Entry 7I9N (X-ray diffraction, 1.72 A resolution); this record covers chains A and B.

[Chain A]
Molecule: Serine protease subunit NS2B
From: Zika virus
UniProt: Q32ZE1 (POLG_ZIKV); residues 46-89 here correspond to UniProt positions 1414-1457 (UniProt number = residue number + 1368)
Amino-acid sequence (46 residues; row label = number of the first residue in the row):
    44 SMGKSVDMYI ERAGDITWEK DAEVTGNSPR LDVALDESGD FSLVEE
Not modelled in the structure: 44-49, 89
Differences from the reference sequence: expression tag (44-45)

[Chain B]
Molecule: Serine protease NS3
From: Zika virus
Notes: EC 3.4.21.91, 3.6.1.15, 3.6.4.13
UniProt: Q32ZE1 (POLG_ZIKV); residues 11-177 here correspond to UniProt positions 1509-1675 (UniProt number = residue number + 1498)
Amino-acid sequence (168 residues; each row starts with the number of its first residue):
    10 MKEVKKGETT DGVYRVMTRR LLGSTQVGVG VMQEGVFHTM WHVTKGAALR SGEGRLDPYW
    70 GDVKQDLVSY CGPWKLDAAW DGLSEVQLLA VPPGERAKNI QTLPGIFKTK DGDIGAVALD
   130 YPAGTSGSPI LDKCGRVIGL YGNGVVIKNG SYVSAITQGK REEETPVE
Not modelled in the structure: 10-15, 172-177
Differences from the reference sequence: initiating methionine (10); conflict K107 (Arg1605 in Q32ZE1)
Small-molecule neighbours: A1B85 ((4S)-N-[3-(aminomethyl)phenyl]-2-[(pyrrolidin-1-yl)methyl]imidazo[1,2-a]pyridine-8-carboxamide): H51, D75, D129, Y130, P131, A132, S135, Y150, G151, N152, Y161
Swiss-Prot annotation at these positions:
  - active site (Charge relay system): H51, D75, S135

[Interface between chain A and chain B]
Residue-residue contacts - 92 pairs, chain A then chain B:
  M51(A) - M26(B)
  M51(A) - V52(B)
  M51(A) - T53(B)
  M51(A) - L58(B)  hydrophobic
  M51(A) - R59(B)  hydrogen bond (backbone-backbone)
  Y52(A) - R24(B)
  Y52(A) - V25(B)
  Y52(A) - M26(B)  hydrogen bond (backbone-backbone)
  Y52(A) - R28(B)  hydrogen bond
  Y52(A) - S33(B)  hydrogen bond
  Y52(A) - R59(B)
  I53(A) - Y23(B)  hydrophobic
  I53(A) - R24(B)
  I53(A) - M41(B)  hydrophobic
  I53(A) - F46(B)  hydrophobic
  I53(A) - R59(B)  hydrogen bond (backbone-backbone)
  I53(A) - S60(B)
  I53(A) - L65(B)  hydrophobic
  E54(A) - Y23(B)
  E54(A) - R24(B)  hydrogen bond (backbone-backbone)
  R55(A) - E17(B)
  R55(A) - D20(B)  hydrogen bond (side chain-backbone)
  R55(A) - V22(B)
  R55(A) - Y23(B)
  A56(A) - V22(B)  hydrogen bond (backbone-backbone)
  A56(A) - V100(B)  hydrophobic
  A56(A) - A106(B)
  G57(A) - G21(B)
  G57(A) - V22(B)  hydrogen bond (backbone-backbone)
  D58(A) - L98(B)
  I59(A) - G21(B)
  I59(A) - V22(B)
  I59(A) - V40(B)  hydrophobic
  I59(A) - G144(B)
  I59(A) - V146(B)  hydrophobic
  T60(A) - N108(B)  hydrogen bond (backbone-side chain)
  T60(A) - L140(B)
  W61(A) - E94(B)
  W61(A) - V95(B)
  W61(A) - Q96(B)
  W61(A) - Q110(B)
  W61(A) - L140(B)
  W61(A) - D141(B)
  W61(A) - K142(B)
  E62(A) - Q96(B)  hydrogen bond (backbone-side chain)
  E62(A) - N108(B)
  A65(A) - Q96(B)
  A65(A) - N108(B)
  E66(A) - I109(B)
  E66(A) - Q110(B)  hydrogen bond (backbone-backbone)
  V67(A) - E94(B)
  V67(A) - Q110(B)
  T68(A) - I109(B)
  T68(A) - Q110(B)  hydrogen bond (backbone-backbone)
  T68(A) - T111(B)  hydrogen bond (backbone-side chain)
  T68(A) - L128(B)
  G69(A) - T111(B)
  G69(A) - A127(B)
  G69(A) - L128(B)
  N70(A) - L112(B)
  N70(A) - A127(B)
  S71(A) - L112(B)  hydrogen bond (side chain-backbone)
  S71(A) - P113(B)
  S71(A) - G114(B)
  P72(A) - G114(B)
  P72(A) - I115(B)  hydrogen bond (backbone-backbone)
  P72(A) - A127(B)
  R73(A) - I115(B)
  R73(A) - K117(B)
  L74(A) - I115(B)  hydrogen bond (backbone-backbone)
  L74(A) - F116(B)
  L74(A) - K117(B)  hydrogen bond (backbone-backbone)
  L74(A) - I156(B)  hydrophobic
  L74(A) - V162(B)  hydrophobic
  D75(A) - K117(B)
  V76(A) - F116(B)  hydrophobic
  V76(A) - K117(B)  hydrogen bond (backbone-backbone)
  V76(A) - T118(B)
  L78(A) - K73(B)
  D79(A) - K73(B)
  E80(A) - K73(B)
  S81(A) - V72(B)
  G82(A) - V72(B)
  G82(A) - K73(B)
  G82(A) - N152(B)  hydrogen bond (backbone-side chain)
  F84(A) - F116(B)  hydrophobic
  F84(A) - N152(B)
  F84(A) - G153(B)
  F84(A) - A164(B)  hydrophobic
  L86(A) - V154(B)  hydrophobic
  L86(A) - V155(B)
  E88(A) - K157(B)  salt bridge
Other interface residues (no listed pair), chain A (34 interface residues in all): D50, S85
Other interface residues (no listed pair), chain B (60 interface residues in all): T19, T27, V36, A57, K107, I123, P138

[In short]
34 residues of chain A face 60 of chain B across their interface; the contacts include 20 hydrogen bonds and 1
salt bridge. Polar pairs include E88(A)-K157(B), Y52(A)-R28(B) and Y52(A)-S33(B). Ligands of chain B: compound
A1B85. From UniProt: 3 active-site residues on chain B.
Chain A is Serine protease subunit NS2B and chain B is Serine protease NS3, both from Zika virus; the
structure, Group deposition of ZIKV NS2B-NS3 protease in complex with inhibitors from ASAP Discovery
Consortium -- Crystal ..., was determined by X-ray diffraction.
